6P2P - chains A and B of the 4 polymer chains in the assembly; structure by electron microscopy, 3.10 A resolution.

Chain A (and B):
Molecule: Sterol O-acyltransferase 1
Source organism: Homo sapiens
Notes: EC 2.3.1.26; chain B of this document is another copy of the same molecule, construct and numbering; everything in this record applies to it too
UniProtKB: P35610 (SOAT1_HUMAN); numbering as in UniProt (aligned over 1-550)
Chain sequence (594 residues; each row starts with the number of its first residue; numbers below 1 keep their minus sign (Met-20 is residue -20)):
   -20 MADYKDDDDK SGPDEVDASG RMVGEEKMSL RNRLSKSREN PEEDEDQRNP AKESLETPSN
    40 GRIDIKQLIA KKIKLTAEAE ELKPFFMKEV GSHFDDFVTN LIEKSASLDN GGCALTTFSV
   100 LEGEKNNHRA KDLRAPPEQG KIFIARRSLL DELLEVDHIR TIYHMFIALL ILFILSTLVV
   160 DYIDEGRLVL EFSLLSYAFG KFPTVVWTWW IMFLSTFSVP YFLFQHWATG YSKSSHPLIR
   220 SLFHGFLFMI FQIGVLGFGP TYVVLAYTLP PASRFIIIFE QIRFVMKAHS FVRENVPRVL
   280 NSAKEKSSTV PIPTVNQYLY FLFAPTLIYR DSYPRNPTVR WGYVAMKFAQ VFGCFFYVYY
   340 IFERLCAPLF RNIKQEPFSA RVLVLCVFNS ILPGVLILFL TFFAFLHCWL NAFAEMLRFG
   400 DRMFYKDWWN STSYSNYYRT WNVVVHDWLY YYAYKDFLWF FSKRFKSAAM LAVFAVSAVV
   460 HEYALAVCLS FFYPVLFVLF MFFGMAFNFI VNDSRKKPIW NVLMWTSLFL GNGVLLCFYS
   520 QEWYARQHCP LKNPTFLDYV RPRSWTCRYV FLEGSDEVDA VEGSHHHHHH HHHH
Disordered / not traced: -20 to 116, 282-286, 530-573 (chain B: -20 to 117, 282-285, 529-573)
Differences from the reference sequence: initiating methionine (-20); expression tag (-19 to 0, 551-573)
Small-molecule neighbours: oleoyl-CoA (3VV; S-{(3R,5R,9R)-1-[(2R,3S,4R,5R)-5-(6-amino-9H-purin-9-yl)-4-hydroxy-3-(phosphonooxy)tetrahydrofuran-2-yl]-3,5,9-trihydroxy-8,8-dimethyl-3,5-dioxido-10,14-dioxo-2,4,6-trioxa-11,15-diaza-3lambda~5~,5lambda~5~-diphosphaheptadecan-17-yl} (9Z)-octadec-9-enethioate (non-preferred name)): Leu377, Trp407, Tyr413, Ser414, Asn415, Tyr417, Trp420, Asn421, Val424, His425, Leu428, Tyr429, Tyr433, Lys445, Val452, Phe453, Ser456, His460, Phe476, Phe479
Reported in the primary citation:
  - mutagenesis - N421A, H460A: abolished catalytic activity
  - catalytic residues: Trp420, Asn421, His460 (proposed by the authors, not directly observed)
  - mutagenesis - R262A, L306N, W407A, W420A, H425A (up to 80%), L428Q, V452A/F453A, S456A, L507A: decreased catalytic activity
  - mutagenesis - Y429A: decreased catalytic activity on oleoyl-CoA
  - mutagenesis - V452Q/S456Q: decreased binding to oleoyl-CoA

Interface between chain A and chain B:
Contacting residue pairs (52):
  Leu132(A) with His137(B)
  His137(A) with Leu132(B); Trp408(B); Asn409(B)
  Ile138(A) with Ile138(B), hydrophobic
  Thr140(A) with Trp408(B); Asn409(B), hydrogen bond; Trp504(B)
  His143(A) with Pro497(B); Asn500(B); Val501(B)
  Met144(A) with Phe378(B), hydrophobic; Trp408(B), hydrophobic; Trp504(B), hydrophobic
  Ile146(A) with Val501(B), hydrophobic
  Ala147(A) with Trp504(B), hydrophobic; Thr505(B); Phe508(B), hydrophobic
  Leu148(A) with Leu371(B), hydrophobic; Val374(B), hydrophobic
  Ile150(A) with Thr505(B)
  Leu151(A) with Ile370(B), hydrophobic; Phe508(B), hydrophobic
  Ser155(A) with Phe367(B), hydrogen bond (side chain-backbone)
  Val159(A) with Leu364(B), hydrophobic; Phe367(B)
  Ile162(A) with Arg360(B), hydrogen bond (backbone-side chain)
  Val361(A) with Ile162(B), hydrophobic
  Leu364(A) with Val159(B)
  Phe367(A) with Ser155(B); Val159(B)
  Phe378(A) with Met144(B), hydrophobic
  Asp406(A) with His137(B), salt bridge
  Trp408(A) with His137(B); Thr140(B); Met144(B), hydrophobic
  Asn409(A) with Asp136(B), hydrogen bond; His137(B); Thr140(B), hydrogen bond
  Lys495(A) with Glu134(B), salt bridge; Arg139(B)
  Pro497(A) with His143(B)
  Asn500(A) with His143(B), hydrogen bond
  Val501(A) with Ile146(B), hydrophobic
  Trp504(A) with Thr140(B); Met144(B), hydrophobic; Ala147(B), hydrophobic
  Thr505(A) with Ala147(B); Ile150(B); Leu151(B)
  Phe508(A) with Leu148(B), hydrophobic; Leu151(B), hydrophobic
Also at the interface, not in a pair above, chain A (35 interface residues in all): Asp136, Arg139, Asp163, Asn368, Ile370, Leu371, Val374
Also at the interface, not in a pair above, chain B (40 interface residues in all): Phe152, Leu154, Val158, Asp163, Val363, Asn368, Asp406, Leu509

In short:
35 residues of chain A face 40 of chain B across their interface; the contacts include 6 hydrogen bonds and 2
salt bridges. Polar pairs include Asp406(A)-His137(B), Lys495(A)-Glu134(B) and Thr140(A)-Asn409(B). From the
paper: catalytic residues Trp420(A), Asn421(A) and His460(A); R262A, L306N and W407A of chain A, among others,
reduce catalytic activity; 13 substitutions were tested in all.
Chain A and chain B are both Sterol O-acyltransferase 1 (Homo sapiens); the structure, Tetrameric structure of
ACAT1, was determined by electron microscopy together with 6P2J from the same study.
